PDB entry 1E1Q | X-ray diffraction, 2.61 A resolution | chains A and G of the 7 polymer chains in the assembly

== Chain A ==
Name: Bovine mitochondrial F1-atpase
From: Bos taurus
Notes: EC 3.6.1.34
UniProt: P19483 (ATP0_BOVIN); residues 1-510 here correspond to UniProt positions 44-553 (UniProt number = residue number + 43)
Sequence (510 residues; numbered 1 to 510; the number before each row is that of its first residue):
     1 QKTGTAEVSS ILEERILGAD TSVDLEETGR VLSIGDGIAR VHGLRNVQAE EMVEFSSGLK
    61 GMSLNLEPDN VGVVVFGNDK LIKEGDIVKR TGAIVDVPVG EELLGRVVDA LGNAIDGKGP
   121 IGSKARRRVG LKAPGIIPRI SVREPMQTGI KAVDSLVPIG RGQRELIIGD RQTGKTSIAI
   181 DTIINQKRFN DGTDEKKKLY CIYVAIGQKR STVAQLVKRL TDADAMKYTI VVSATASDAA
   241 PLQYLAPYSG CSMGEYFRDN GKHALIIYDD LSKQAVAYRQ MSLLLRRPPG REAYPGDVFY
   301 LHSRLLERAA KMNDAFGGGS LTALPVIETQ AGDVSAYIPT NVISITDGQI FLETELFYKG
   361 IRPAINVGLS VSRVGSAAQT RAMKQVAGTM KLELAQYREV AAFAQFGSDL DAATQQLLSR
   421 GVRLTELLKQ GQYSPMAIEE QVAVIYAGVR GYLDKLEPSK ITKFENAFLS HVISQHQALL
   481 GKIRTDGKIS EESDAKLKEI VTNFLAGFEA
Unresolved in the structure: 1-23
Sequence notes: conflict G481 (Ser524 in P19483)
Ion coordination: Mg2+: T176 (together with AMP-PNP)
Residues lining bound ligands: AMP-PNP (ANP; phosphoaminophosphonic acid-adenylate ester): D170, R171, Q172, T173, G174, K175, T176, S177, F357, R362, P363, Q430, G431, Q432

== Chain G ==
Name: Bovine mitochondrial F1-atpase
From: Bos taurus
Notes: EC 3.6.1.34
UniProt: P05631 (ATPG_BOVIN); residues 1-272 here correspond to UniProt positions 26-297 (UniProt number = residue number + 25)
Sequence (272 residues; row label = number of the first residue in the row):
     1 ATLKDITRRL KSIKNIQKIT KSMKMVAAAK YARAERELKP ARVYGVGSLA LYEKADIKTP
    61 EDKKKHLIIG VSSDRGLCGA IHSSVAKQMK SEAANLAAAG KEVKIIGVGD KIRSILHRTH
   121 SDQFLVTFKE VGRRPPTFGD ASVIALELLN SGYEFDEGSI IFNRFRSVIS YKTEEKPIFS
   181 LDTISSAESM SIYDDIDADV LRNYQEYSLA NIIYYSLKES TTSEQSARMT AMDNASKNAS
   241 EMIDKLTLTF NRTRQAVITK ELIEIISGAA AL
Unresolved in the structure: 45-76, 91-208

== How chain A and chain G interact ==
Residue-residue contacts (14):
  R286(A) - L272(G)
  P289(A) - I265(G)  hydrophobic
  G290(A) - L262(G)
  R291(A) - I258(G)
  E292(A) - E261(G)
  E292(A) - I265(G)
  A293(A) - I265(G)
  A331(A) - K4(G)
  F403(A) - K18(G)
  F403(A) - S22(G)
  F406(A) - I19(G)  hydrophobic
  D409(A) - V26(G)
  D409(A) - K30(G)  salt bridge
  L410(A) - S22(G)
Also at the interface, not in a pair above, chain A (15 interface residues in all): E355, R398, E399, A402
Also at the interface, not in a pair above, chain G (15 interface residues in all): K11, N15, M25, A269

== In short ==
The chain A/chain G interface involves 15 residues from each chain; the contacts include 1 salt bridge. Its
one salt-bridged contact is D409(A)-K30(G). Chain A binds AMP-PNP.
Chain A is Bovine mitochondrial F1-atpase and chain G is Bovine mitochondrial F1-atpase, both from Bos taurus;
the structure, Bovine mitochondrial F1-atpase at 100K, was determined by X-ray diffraction, deposited together
with 1E1R.
